PDB entry 4S03 | X-ray diffraction, 2.05 A resolution | chain A

# Chain A
Molecule: Threonine--tRNA ligase
From: Pyrococcus abyssi GE5
Notes: EC 6.1.1.3; fragment: threonyl-tRNA synthetase
UniProtKB: Q9UZ14 (SYT_PYRAB); residues 1-143 here = UniProt positions 1-143
Chain sequence (151 residues; row label = number of the first residue in the row):
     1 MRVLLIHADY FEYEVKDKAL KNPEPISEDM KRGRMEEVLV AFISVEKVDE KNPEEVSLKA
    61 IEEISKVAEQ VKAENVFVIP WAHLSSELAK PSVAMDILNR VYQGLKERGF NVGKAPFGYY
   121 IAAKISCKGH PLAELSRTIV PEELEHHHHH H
Disordered / not traced: 142-151
Sequence notes: engineered mutation A8 (Ser in Q9UZ14), F11 (Ile in Q9UZ14), I79 (Tyr in Q9UZ14), W81 (Phe in Q9UZ14), I121 (Lys in Q9UZ14), A123 (Phe in Q9UZ14); expression tag (144-151)
Modified / non-standard residues: F11 ((R)-2-amino-3-(4-phenylcyclohexyl)propanoic acid; BIF)
Reported in the primary citation:
  - conformationally variable residues (side-chain flip): F77

# In short
The paper reports conformational variability at F77.
Chain A is Threonine--tRNA ligase (Pyrococcus abyssi GE5); the structure, Biphenylalanine modified
threonyl-tRNA synthetase from Pyrococcus abyssi: I11BIF, Y79I, and F123A mutant, was determined by X-ray
diffraction together with 4S02, 4S0I, 4S0J, 4S0K and 4S0L from the same study.
